8A1T - chains C and E of the 6 polymer chains in the assembly; structure by electron microscopy, 3.37 A resolution.

== Chain C ==
Name: Na(+)-translocating NADH-quinone reductase subunit C
Source organism: Vibrio cholerae
Notes: EC 7.2.1.1
Reference sequence: A0A085R7S2 (A0A085R7S2_VIBCL); residues 1-257 here = UniProt positions 1-257
Amino-acid sequence (257 residues; numbered 1 to 257; the number before each row is that of its first residue):
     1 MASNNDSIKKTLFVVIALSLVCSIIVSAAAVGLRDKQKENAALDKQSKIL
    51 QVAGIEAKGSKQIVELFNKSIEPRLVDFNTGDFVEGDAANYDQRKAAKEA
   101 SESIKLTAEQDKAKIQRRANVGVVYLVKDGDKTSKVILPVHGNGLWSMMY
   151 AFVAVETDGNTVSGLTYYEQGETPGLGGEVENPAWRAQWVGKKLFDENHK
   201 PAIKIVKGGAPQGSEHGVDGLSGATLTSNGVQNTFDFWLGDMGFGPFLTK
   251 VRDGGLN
Unresolved in the structure: 1-6, 255-257
Covalent attachments: flavin mononucleotide (FMN) linked to T225
Small-molecule neighbours: FMN (flavin mononucleotide): L145, W146, E172, T173, L176, G177, K207, G223, A224, L226, T227

== Chain E ==
Name: Na(+)-translocating NADH-quinone reductase subunit E
Source organism: Vibrio cholerae
Notes: EC 7.2.1.1
Reference sequence: A0A085QWM0 (A0A085QWM0_VIBCL); numbering as in UniProt (aligned over 1-198)
Amino-acid sequence (198 residues; each row starts with the number of its first residue):
     1 MEHYISLLVKSIFIENMALSFFLGMCTFLAVSKKVKTSFGLGIAVIVVLT
    51 ISVPVNNLVYNLVLKPDALVEGVDLSFLNFITFIGVIAALVQILEMILDR
   101 FFPPLYNALGIFLPLITVNCAIFGGVSFMVQRDYSFAESVVYGFGSGVGW
   151 MLAIVALAGIREKMKYSDVPPGLRGLGITFITAGLMALGFMSFSGVQL
Unresolved in the structure: 1
Metal / ion sites: 2Fe-2S cluster Fe: C26, C120 (shared with 2 residues of chain D)
Small-molecule neighbours: 2Fe-2S cluster (FES): G24, M25, C26, N119, C120

== How chain C and chain E interact ==
Pairs across the interface (7):
  S27(C) - F77(E)
  A30(C) - F77(E)  hydrophobic
  R34(C) - D74(E)  salt bridge
  R34(C) - F77(E)
  K98(C) - D133(E)
  W146(C) - S194(E)
  W146(C) - G195(E)
Interface residues without a listed pair, chain C (6 interface residues in all): V26
Interface residues without a listed pair, chain E (6 interface residues in all): L78

== Summary ==
The chain C/chain E interface involves 6 residues from each chain; the contacts include 1 salt bridge. Its one
salt-bridged contact is R34(C)-D74(E). Ligands of chain E: 2Fe-2S cluster. Flavin mononucleotide is covalently
linked to T225(C).
Here chain C is Na(+)-translocating NADH-quinone reductase subunit C and chain E is Na(+)-translocating
NADH-quinone reductase subunit E, both from Vibrio cholerae. Entry 8A1T (Sodium pumping NADH-quinone
oxidoreductase) was determined by electron microscopy together with 8A1U, 8A1V, 8A1W, 8A1X, 8A1Y, 8ACW and
8ACY from the same study.
